Entry 3UMK (X-ray diffraction, 2.60 A resolution); this record covers chain A.

== Chain A ==
Name: Amyloid beta A4 protein
Source organism: Homo sapiens
Notes: fragment: human amyloid precursor protein e2 domain
UniProt: P05067 (A4_HUMAN); residues 295-500 here correspond to UniProt positions 370-575 (UniProt number = residue number + 75)
Sequence (211 residues; numbered 294 to 504; the number before each row is that of its first residue):
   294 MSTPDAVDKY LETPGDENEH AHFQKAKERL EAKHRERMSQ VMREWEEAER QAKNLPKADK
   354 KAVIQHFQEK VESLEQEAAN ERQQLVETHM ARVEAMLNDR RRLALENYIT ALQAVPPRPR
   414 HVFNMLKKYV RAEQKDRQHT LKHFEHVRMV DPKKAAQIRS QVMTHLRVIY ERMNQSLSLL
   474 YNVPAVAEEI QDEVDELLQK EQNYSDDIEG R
Disordered / not traced: 294-308, 493-504
Sequence notes: initiating methionine (294); expression tag (501-504)
Bound ions: Cu ion site 1: H313, H382, H432, H436; Cd2+ site 1 near E324 (its only coordinating residue here); Cu ion site 2: H327, E368; Cd2+ site 2 near H359 (its only coordinating residue here); Cd2+ site 3: E362, E365 (together with acetate ion); Cd2+ site 4 near H439 (its only coordinating residue here); Cd2+ site 5 near D444 (its only coordinating residue here); Cd2+ site 6: Q484, D488
What the authors report for this chain:
  - Cu ion coordination: H313, H382, H432, H436
  - conformationally variable residues (domain motion): H313, A355 to A388

== Overview ==
The Cu ion site 1 is built by H313, H382, H432 and H436. The Cu ion site 2 is built by H327 and E368. From the
paper: Cu ion coordination by H313, H382 and H432 among others; conformational variability at H313 and A355.
Chain A is Amyloid beta A4 protein (Homo sapiens); the structure, X-ray structure of the E2 domain of the
human amyloid precursor protein (APP) in complex with ..., was determined by X-ray diffraction (same
publication as 3UMH and 3UMI).
